Entry 9B2S (electron microscopy, 3.01 A resolution); this record covers chains D and I of the 11 polymer chains in the assembly.

[Chain D]
Protein: Histone H2B 1.1
From: Xenopus laevis
UniProtKB: P02281 (H2B11_XENLA); residues 1-122 here correspond to UniProt positions 5-126 (UniProt number = residue number + 4)
Amino-acid sequence (123 residues; row label = number of the first residue in the row; numbering starts at 0):
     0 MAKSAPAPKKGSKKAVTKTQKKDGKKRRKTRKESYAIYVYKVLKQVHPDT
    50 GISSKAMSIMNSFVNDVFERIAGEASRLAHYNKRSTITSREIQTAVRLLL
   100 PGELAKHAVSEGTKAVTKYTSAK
Disordered / not traced: 0-25
Sequence notes: initiating methionine (0); engineered mutation Thr29 (Ser33 in P02281)
UniProt features mapped onto this chain:
  - modified residue: Lys2 (N6-acetyllysine), Lys9 (N6-acetyllysine), Ser11 (Phosphoserine), Lys12 (N6-acetyllysine), Lys17 (N6-acetyllysine)
  - glycosylation: Ser109 (O-linked (GlcNAc) serine)
  - cross-link: Lys117 (Glycyl lysine isopeptide (Lys-Gly) (interchain with G-Cter in ubiquitin))

[Chain I]
Molecule: 601 DNA
From: synthetic construct
Sequence (185 nucleotides; each row starts with the number of its first residue; numbers below 1 keep their minus sign (DG-92 is residue -92)):
   -92 GACCCTATACGCGGCCGCCCATCAGAATCCCGGTGCCGAGGCCGCTCAAT
   -42 TGGTCGTAGACAGCTCTAGCACCGCTTAAACGCACGTACGCGCTGTCCCC
     8 CGCGTTTTAACCGCCAAGGGGATTACTCCCTAGTCTCCAGGCACGTGTCA
    58 GATATATACATCGATTGCCGGTCGCGAACAGCGAC
Disordered / not traced: -92 to -79, 79-92

[Interface between chain D and chain I]
Contacting residue pairs - 13 pairs, chain D then chain I:
  Arg26(D) with DG-49(I), sugar contact
  Thr29(D) with DT30(I), hydrogen bond to the phosphate
  Arg30(D) with DT-47(I), base contact
  Tyr39(D) with DA-54(I), phosphate contact
  Gly50(D) with DA-54(I), phosphate contact
  Ile51(D) with DA-54(I), phosphate contact
  Ser52(D) with DG-55(I), phosphate contact
  Ser53(D) with DG-55(I), phosphate contact
  Arg83(D) with DG-34(I), phosphate contact; DA-33(I), salt bridge to the phosphate
  Ser84(D) with DA-35(I), phosphate contact; DG-34(I), hydrogen bond to the phosphate
  Thr85(D) with DG-34(I), phosphate contact
Interface residues without a listed pair, chain I (10 interface residues in all): DG-53, DC-46

[Overview]
Chain D and chain I form an interface of 11 and 10 residues respectively, with 2 hydrogen bonds and 1 salt
bridge. Polar contacts include Thr29(D)-DT30(I), Ser84(D)-DG-34(I) and Arg83(D)-DA-33(I).
Here chain D is Histone H2B 1.1 (Xenopus laevis) and chain I is 601 DNA (synthetic construct). Entry 9B2S
(Haspin bound to nucleosome in position 1) was determined by electron microscopy, deposited together with 9B2T
and 9B2U.
